Entry 6Z6U (electron microscopy, 1.25 A resolution); this record covers chains A and B of the 24 polymer chains in the assembly.

[Chain A (and B)]
Name: Ferritin heavy chain
From: Homo sapiens
Notes: EC 1.16.3.1; chain B of this document is another copy of the same molecule, construct and numbering; everything in this record applies to it too
UniProtKB: P02794 (FRIH_HUMAN); residues 0-182 here correspond to UniProt positions 1-183 (UniProt number = residue number + 1)
Sequence (183 residues; each row starts with the number of its first residue; numbering starts at 0):
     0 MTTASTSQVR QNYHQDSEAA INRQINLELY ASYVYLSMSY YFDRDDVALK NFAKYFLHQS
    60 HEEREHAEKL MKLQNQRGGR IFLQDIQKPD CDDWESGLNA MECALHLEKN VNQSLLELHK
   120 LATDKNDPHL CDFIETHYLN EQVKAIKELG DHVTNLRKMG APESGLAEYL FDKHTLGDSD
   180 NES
Unresolved in the structure: 0-3, 177-182
Modified residues: Cys-90 (S-oxy cysteine; CSX)
Sequence notes: conflict Gln-86 (Lys87 in P02794)
Metal / ion sites: Na+: Glu-27, Glu-62
Curated features (UniProtKB/Swiss-Prot):
  - binding site (Fe cation): Glu-27, Glu-62, His-65, Glu-107, Gln-141
  - site: Arg-22 (Essential for association with cargo receptor NCOA4)
  - modified residue: Met-0 (N-acetylmethionine), Thr-1 (N-acetylthreonine), Ser-178 (Phosphoserine), Ser-182 (Phosphoserine)

[Interface between chain A and chain B]
Residue-residue contacts - 23 pairs, chain A then chain B:
  Asp-42(A) with Lys-146(B), hydrogen bond (backbone-side chain)
  Asp-44(A) with Lys-146(B); Gly-149(B); Asp-150(B); Thr-153(B), hydrogen bond (backbone-side chain)
  Asp-45(A) with Thr-153(B); Lys-157(B)
  Val-46(A) with Thr-153(B)
  Ala-47(A) with Asp-150(B); Asn-154(B), hydrogen bond (backbone-side chain)
  Gly-164(A) with Lys-157(B)
  Leu-165(A) with Lys-157(B); Met-158(B), hydrophobic
  Tyr-168(A) with Asn-154(B); Met-158(B), hydrophobic; Leu-169(B); Phe-170(B); His-173(B); Thr-174(B), hydrogen bond
  Leu-169(A) with His-173(B)
  Lys-172(A) with His-173(B), hydrogen bond (side chain-backbone); Thr-174(B), hydrogen bond
  His-173(A) with His-173(B)
Other interface residues (no listed pair), chain A (13 interface residues in all): Arg-43, Leu-48

[Overview]
13 residues of chain A face 11 of chain B across their interface; the contacts include 6 hydrogen bonds. Polar
contacts include Asp-42(A)/Lys-146(B), Asp-44(A)/Thr-153(B) and Ala-47(A)/Asn-154(B). Glu-27(A) and Glu-62(A)
form the Na+ site. UniProt lists 5 Fe cation-binding residues on chain A.
Chain A and chain B are both Ferritin heavy chain (Homo sapiens); the structure, 1.25 A structure of human
apoferritin obtained from Titan Mono-BCOR microscope, was determined by electron microscopy, deposited
together with 7A6A, 7A6B, 6Z9E and 6Z9F.
